3SIG - chain A; structure by X-ray diffraction, 1.28 A resolution.

[Chain A]
Name: poly(ADP-ribose) glycohydrolase
Organism: Thermomonospora curvata
Notes: EC 3.2.1.143
UniProt: D1AC29 (D1AC29_THECD); residues 3-279 here correspond to UniProt positions 40-316 (UniProt number = residue number + 37)
Amino-acid sequence (277 residues; numbered 3 to 279; the number before each row is that of its first residue):
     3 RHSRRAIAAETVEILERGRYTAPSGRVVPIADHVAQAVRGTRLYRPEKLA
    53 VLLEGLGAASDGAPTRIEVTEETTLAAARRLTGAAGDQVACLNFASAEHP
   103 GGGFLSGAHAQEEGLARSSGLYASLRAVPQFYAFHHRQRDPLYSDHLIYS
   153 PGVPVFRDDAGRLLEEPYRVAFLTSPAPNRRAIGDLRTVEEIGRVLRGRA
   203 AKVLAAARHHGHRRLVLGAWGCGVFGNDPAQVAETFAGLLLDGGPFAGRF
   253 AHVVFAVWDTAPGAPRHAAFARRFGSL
Unresolved in the structure: 58-66, 277-279
Residues lining bound ligands: Adenosine-5-Diphosphoribose (AR6; [(2R,3S,4R,5R)-5-(6-aminopurin-9-yl)-3,4-dihydroxy-oxolan-2-yl]methyl [hydroxy-[[(2R,3S,4R,5S)-3,4,5-trihydroxyoxolan-2-yl]methoxy]phosphoryl] hydrogen phosphate): Glu74, Thr75, Thr76, Phe96, Ala97, Ser98, Gly104, Ala112, Gln113, Glu114, Glu115, Ala221, Trp222, Gly223, Cys224, Gly225, Val226, Phe227, Ala258, Val259, Trp260, Asp261, Arg268
Reported in the primary citation:
  - conformationally variable residues (loop rearrangement): Glu115, Val226 to Phe227
  - binding site for Adenosine-5-Diphosphoribose: Glu114, Glu115, Phe227
  - catalytic residues: Glu114, Glu115, Phe227
  - mutagenesis - E114A, E115A: abolished catalytic activity
  - mutagenesis - E115A: unchanged binding to Adenosine-5-Diphosphoribose
  - mutagenesis - E114A (10-fold): decreased binding to Adenosine-5-Diphosphoribose
  - binding site for Adenosine-5-Diphosphoribose: Ser98, Gly104, Ala112, Val226 (from molecular simulation)

[In short]
Bound to chain A: Adenosine-5-Diphosphoribose. The paper reports catalytic residues Glu114, Glu115 and Phe227;
E114A and E115A abolish catalytic activity.
Chain A is poly(ADP-ribose) glycohydrolase (Thermomonospora curvata); the structure, The X-ray crystal
structure of poly(ADP-ribose) glycohydrolase (PARG) bound to ADP-ribose from Thermomonospora curvata, was
determined by X-ray diffraction (same publication as 3SIH, 3SII and 3SIJ).
